1MMO - chains B and D of the 6 polymer chains in the assembly; structure by X-ray diffraction, 2.20 A resolution.

Chain B:
Molecule: Methane monooxygenase hydrolase (beta chain)
Organism: Methylococcus capsulatus
Notes: EC 1.14.13.25
Reference sequence: P18798 (MEMB_METCA); numbering as in UniProt (aligned over 6-389)
Sequence (384 residues; numbered 6 to 389; the number before each row is that of its first residue):
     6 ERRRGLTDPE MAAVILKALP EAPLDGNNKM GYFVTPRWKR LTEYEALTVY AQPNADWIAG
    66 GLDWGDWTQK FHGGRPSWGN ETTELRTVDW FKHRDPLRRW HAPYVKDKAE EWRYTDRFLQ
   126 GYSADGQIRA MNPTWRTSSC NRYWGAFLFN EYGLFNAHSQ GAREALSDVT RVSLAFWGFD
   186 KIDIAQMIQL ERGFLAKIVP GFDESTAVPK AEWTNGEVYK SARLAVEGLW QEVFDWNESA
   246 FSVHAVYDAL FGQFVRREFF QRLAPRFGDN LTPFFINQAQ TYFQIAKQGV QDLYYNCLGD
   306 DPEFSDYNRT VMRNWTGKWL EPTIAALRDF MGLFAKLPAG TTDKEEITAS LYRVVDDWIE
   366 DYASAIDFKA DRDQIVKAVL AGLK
Construct notes: conflict T142 (Asp in P18798), S143 (Glu in P18798), S144 (Phe in P18798), C145 (Ile in P18798)

Chain D:
Molecule: Methane monooxygenase hydrolase (alpha chain)
Organism: Methylococcus capsulatus
Notes: EC 1.14.13.25
Reference sequence: P22869 (MEMA_METCA); residue numbers follow UniProt; this construct covers 15-526
Sequence (512 residues; numbered 15 to 526; the number before each row is that of its first residue):
    15 AANRAPTSVN AQEVHRWLQS FNWDFKNNRT KYATKYKMAN ETKEQFKLIA KEYARMEAVK
    75 DERQFGSLQV ALTRLNAGVR VHPKWNETMK VVSNFLEVGE YNAIAATGML WDSAQAAEQK
   135 NGYLAQVLDE IRHTHQCAYV NYYFAKNGQD PAGHNDARRT RTIGPLWKGM KRVFSDGFIS
   195 GDAVECSLNL QLVGEACFTN PLIVAVTEWA AANGDEITPT VFLSIETDEL RHMANGYQTV
   255 VSIANDPASA KYLNTDLNNA FWTQQKYFTP VLGMLFEYGS KFKVEPWVKT WDRWVYEDWG
   315 GIWIGRLGKY GVESPRSLKD AKQDAYWAHH DLYLLAYALW PTGFFRLALP DQEEMEWFEA
   375 NYPGWYDHYG KIYEEWRARG CEDPSSGFIP LMWFIENNHP IYIDRVSQVP FCPSLAKGAS
   435 TLRVHEYNGE MHTFSDQWGE RMWLAEPERY ECQNIFEQYE GRELSEVIAE LHGLRSDGKT
   495 LIAQPHVRGD KLWTLDDIKR LNCVFKNPVK AF
Construct notes: conflict D306 (Asn in P22869), E444 (Gln in P22869)
UniProt features mapped onto this chain:
  - active site: C151
  - binding site (Fe cation): E114, E144, H147, E209, E243, H246
Bound ions: Fe ion site 1: E114, E144, H147 (together with acetic acid); Fe ion site 2: E144, E209, E243, H246 (together with acetic acid)

How chain B and chain D interact:
Residue-residue contacts - 251 pairs, chain B then chain D:
  R9(B) - A225(D)
  R9(B) - E230(D)  salt bridge
  G10(B) - A225(D)  hydrogen bond (backbone-backbone)
  G10(B) - A226(D)
  G10(B) - G228(D)
  L11(B) - R94(D)
  L11(B) - G228(D)
  L11(B) - E230(D)
  M16(B) - A226(D)
  M16(B) - F296(D)  hydrophobic
  V19(B) - F296(D)  hydrophobic
  I20(B) - R94(D)
  I20(B) - V95(D)
  I20(B) - H96(D)
  I20(B) - N227(D)
  I20(B) - G228(D)
  L21(B) - R94(D)
  A23(B) - H96(D)
  A23(B) - P97(D)
  L24(B) - V93(D)
  L24(B) - V95(D)
  L24(B) - P97(D)
  L24(B) - Q163(D)
  P25(B) - Q163(D)
  E26(B) - D504(D)
  P28(B) - G162(D)
  P28(B) - Q163(D)
  L29(B) - Q163(D)  hydrogen bond (backbone-backbone)
  L29(B) - D164(D)
  L29(B) - R360(D)
  L29(B) - R489(D)  hydrogen bond (backbone-side chain)
  L29(B) - G503(D)
  D30(B) - P165(D)
  D30(B) - A166(D)
  D30(B) - R489(D)
  D30(B) - S490(D)  hydrogen bond
  N32(B) - P165(D)
  N32(B) - N169(D)
  N32(B) - S490(D)
  N33(B) - A159(D)
  N33(B) - K160(D)  hydrogen bond (backbone-backbone)
  N33(B) - P165(D)
  K34(B) - A159(D)
  K34(B) - N169(D)
  M35(B) - A152(D)
  M35(B) - Y156(D)  hydrophobic
  M35(B) - H168(D)
  M35(B) - N169(D)
  G36(B) - N169(D)  hydrogen bond (backbone-backbone)
  Y37(B) - N169(D)
  Y37(B) - D170(D)  hydrogen bond
  Y37(B) - R173(D)  hydrogen bond
  F38(B) - N169(D)
  F38(B) - D170(D)
  F38(B) - R173(D)
  E48(B) - Y156(D)  hydrogen bond
  A51(B) - R172(D)  hydrogen bond (backbone-side chain)
  L52(B) - H149(D)
  L52(B) - A152(D)
  L52(B) - Y153(D)
  L52(B) - Y156(D)  hydrophobic
  L52(B) - R172(D)  hydrogen bond (backbone-side chain)
  T53(B) - H149(D)  hydrogen bond
  T53(B) - R172(D)
  V54(B) - R172(D)  hydrogen bond (backbone-side chain)
  Y55(B) - R172(D)
  Y55(B) - R175(D)
  A56(B) - E111(D)
  A56(B) - Y115(D)
  A56(B) - R172(D)
  Q57(B) - Y115(D)  hydrogen bond
  P58(B) - V112(D)  hydrophobic
  P58(B) - W181(D)  hydrophobic
  P58(B) - S189(D)
  L67(B) - R173(D)
  D68(B) - T176(D)
  D68(B) - W181(D)  hydrogen bond
  D68(B) - K185(D)  salt bridge
  W69(B) - T176(D)  hydrogen bond (side chain-backbone)
  W69(B) - K182(D)  hydrogen bond (backbone-side chain)
  W69(B) - Q467(D)
  W69(B) - I469(D)  hydrophobic
  W69(B) - Q472(D)
  W69(B) - Y473(D)
  G70(B) - Q467(D)
  D71(B) - E465(D)
  D71(B) - C466(D)
  D71(B) - Q467(D)  hydrogen bond (backbone-side chain)
  W72(B) - D190(D)
  W72(B) - C466(D)
  T73(B) - K182(D)
  T73(B) - K185(D)
  T73(B) - R186(D)  hydrogen bond (side chain-backbone)
  T73(B) - D190(D)  hydrogen bond
  T73(B) - Q422(D)
  T73(B) - R463(D)
  T73(B) - Y464(D)
  T73(B) - C466(D)
  Q74(B) - R186(D)  hydrogen bond
  Q74(B) - D190(D)
  Q74(B) - G191(D)
  Q74(B) - S194(D)  hydrogen bond (side chain-backbone)
  Q74(B) - E199(D)
  Q74(B) - R463(D)
  Q74(B) - Y464(D)
  K75(B) - S194(D)
  K75(B) - E462(D)
  K75(B) - R463(D)  hydrogen bond (backbone-side chain)
  K75(B) - E465(D)  salt bridge
  F76(B) - M123(D)  hydrophobic
  F76(B) - I193(D)
  F76(B) - S194(D)
  F76(B) - G195(D)
  F76(B) - R463(D)
  H77(B) - E460(D)
  H77(B) - E462(D)
  H77(B) - R463(D)  hydrogen bond
  G78(B) - E462(D)  hydrogen bond (backbone-side chain)
  G79(B) - E462(D)
  R80(B) - Y46(D)
  S82(B) - D190(D)  hydrogen bond
  S82(B) - I193(D)
  S82(B) - S194(D)  hydrogen bond
  W83(B) - Y115(D)  hydrophobic
  W83(B) - N116(D)
  W83(B) - I193(D)
  W105(B) - F79(D)  hydrophobic
  W105(B) - H149(D)  hydrogen bond (backbone-side chain)
  H106(B) - Y67(D)  hydrogen bond
  H106(B) - L142(D)  hydrogen bond (side chain-backbone)
  H106(B) - I145(D)
  H106(B) - R146(D)
  H106(B) - H149(D)
  A107(B) - D75(D)
  V110(B) - A68(D)
  V110(B) - A72(D)
  V110(B) - D75(D)
  K113(B) - A64(D)
  K113(B) - K65(D)
  K113(B) - A68(D)
  A114(B) - R69(D)
  A114(B) - A72(D)  hydrophobic
  E116(B) - K65(D)
  W117(B) - V23(D)
  W117(B) - I63(D)  hydrophobic
  W117(B) - K65(D)
  W117(B) - E66(D)  hydrogen bond
  W117(B) - R69(D)
  R118(B) - R69(D)
  D121(B) - T21(D)  hydrogen bond
  L124(B) - P20(D)
  L124(B) - T21(D)
  Q125(B) - A19(D)
  Q125(B) - P20(D)  hydrogen bond (backbone-backbone)
  Q125(B) - T21(D)  hydrogen bond
  S128(B) - A16(D)
  S128(B) - N17(D)
  S128(B) - R18(D)
  S128(B) - A19(D)
  S128(B) - P20(D)  hydrogen bond (side chain-backbone)
  A129(B) - A15(D)  hydrogen bond (backbone-backbone)
  A129(B) - A16(D)
  A129(B) - N17(D)
  A129(B) - R18(D)
  D130(B) - A15(D)
  G131(B) - A16(D)
  R134(B) - A16(D)
  L153(B) - F35(D)  hydrophobic
  F154(B) - S34(D)
  F154(B) - F35(D)
  F154(B) - W37(D)
  Y157(B) - F35(D)
  Y157(B) - N36(D)
  Y157(B) - A131(D)
  Y157(B) - K134(D)
  F160(B) - W125(D)  hydrophobic
  F160(B) - L138(D)  hydrophobic
  N161(B) - W125(D)
  N161(B) - K134(D)
  H163(B) - W125(D)
  S164(B) - G122(D)
  S164(B) - W125(D)
  S164(B) - D126(D)  hydrogen bond
  Q165(B) - K45(D)  hydrogen bond
  Q165(B) - Y46(D)
  Q165(B) - D126(D)
  A167(B) - A119(D)
  A167(B) - G122(D)
  A167(B) - W125(D)  hydrophobic
  R168(B) - Y46(D)
  R168(B) - A119(D)
  R168(B) - M123(D)
  R168(B) - I193(D)  hydrogen bond (side chain-backbone)
  E169(B) - Y46(D)  hydrogen bond
  S172(B) - Y115(D)  hydrogen bond (backbone-side chain)
  D173(B) - Y115(D)  hydrogen bond (backbone-side chain)
  R176(B) - Y115(D)  hydrogen bond
  R176(B) - I118(D)
  R176(B) - A119(D)
  A180(B) - I145(D)  hydrophobic
  F184(B) - A64(D)  hydrophobic
  F184(B) - Y67(D)  hydrophobic
  F184(B) - L138(D)  hydrophobic
  F184(B) - L142(D)  hydrophobic
  I187(B) - L138(D)  hydrophobic
  D188(B) - A64(D)
  D188(B) - K65(D)  salt bridge
  Q191(B) - V28(D)
  Q191(B) - L32(D)
  Q191(B) - I63(D)
  Q191(B) - A64(D)  hydrogen bond (side chain-backbone)
  M192(B) - K65(D)
  Q194(B) - W31(D)
  Q194(B) - F35(D)
  L195(B) - V23(D)  hydrophobic
  L195(B) - V28(D)  hydrophobic
  G198(B) - V23(D)
  F199(B) - P20(D)
  F199(B) - T21(D)
  F199(B) - V23(D)
  K202(B) - S22(D)  hydrogen bond (side chain-backbone)
  K202(B) - E27(D)  salt bridge
  E209(B) - R30(D)  salt bridge
  E209(B) - W31(D)  hydrogen bond
  S210(B) - W31(D)
  T211(B) - W31(D)
  T211(B) - S34(D)  hydrogen bond
  K215(B) - S34(D)  hydrogen bond (side chain-backbone)
  K215(B) - N36(D)  hydrogen bond (side chain-backbone)
  K215(B) - W37(D)
  W218(B) - W37(D)
  R228(B) - W37(D)
  V231(B) - W37(D)  hydrophobic
  E232(B) - W37(D)  hydrogen bond
  E232(B) - F39(D)
  W235(B) - N36(D)
  W235(B) - W37(D)  hydrophobic
  W235(B) - F39(D)  hydrophobic
  W235(B) - N42(D)
  W235(B) - K45(D)  hydrogen bond (backbone-side chain)
  Q236(B) - F39(D)
  Q236(B) - N41(D)
  Q236(B) - N42(D)  hydrogen bond
  Q236(B) - R43(D)  hydrogen bond (backbone-side chain)
  Q236(B) - K45(D)
  E237(B) - N41(D)
  V238(B) - K45(D)  hydrogen bond (backbone-side chain)
  F239(B) - R43(D)
  F239(B) - K45(D)
  Q283(B) - K65(D)
  Y287(B) - K65(D)  hydrogen bond
Also at the interface, not in a pair above, chain B (115 interface residues in all): R7, A27, G31, P81, Y109, K111, G158, V177, F181, A190, I203, T219
Also at the interface, not in a pair above, chain D (116 interface residues in all): N24, A25, E71, N135, T148, N155, E222, V420, N468, L485

Overview:
115 residues of chain B and 116 residues of chain D are in contact; the contacts include 55 hydrogen bonds and
6 salt bridges. Among the polar pairs are R9(B)-E230(D), D68(B)-K185(D) and K75(B)-E465(D).
Here chain B is Methane monooxygenase hydrolase (beta chain) and chain D is Methane monooxygenase hydrolase
(alpha chain), both from Methylococcus capsulatus. Entry 1MMO (Crystal structure of a bacterial non-haem iron
hydroxylase that catalyses the biological oxidation of methane) was determined by X-ray diffraction.
